PDB entry 8UBT | electron microscopy, 3.10 A resolution | chains A and C of the 4 polymer chains in the assembly

== Chain A ==
Name: Cullin-1
Source organism: Homo sapiens
UniProt: Q13616 (CUL1_HUMAN); residues 13-776 here = UniProt positions 13-776
Chain sequence (764 residues; row label = number of the first residue in the row):
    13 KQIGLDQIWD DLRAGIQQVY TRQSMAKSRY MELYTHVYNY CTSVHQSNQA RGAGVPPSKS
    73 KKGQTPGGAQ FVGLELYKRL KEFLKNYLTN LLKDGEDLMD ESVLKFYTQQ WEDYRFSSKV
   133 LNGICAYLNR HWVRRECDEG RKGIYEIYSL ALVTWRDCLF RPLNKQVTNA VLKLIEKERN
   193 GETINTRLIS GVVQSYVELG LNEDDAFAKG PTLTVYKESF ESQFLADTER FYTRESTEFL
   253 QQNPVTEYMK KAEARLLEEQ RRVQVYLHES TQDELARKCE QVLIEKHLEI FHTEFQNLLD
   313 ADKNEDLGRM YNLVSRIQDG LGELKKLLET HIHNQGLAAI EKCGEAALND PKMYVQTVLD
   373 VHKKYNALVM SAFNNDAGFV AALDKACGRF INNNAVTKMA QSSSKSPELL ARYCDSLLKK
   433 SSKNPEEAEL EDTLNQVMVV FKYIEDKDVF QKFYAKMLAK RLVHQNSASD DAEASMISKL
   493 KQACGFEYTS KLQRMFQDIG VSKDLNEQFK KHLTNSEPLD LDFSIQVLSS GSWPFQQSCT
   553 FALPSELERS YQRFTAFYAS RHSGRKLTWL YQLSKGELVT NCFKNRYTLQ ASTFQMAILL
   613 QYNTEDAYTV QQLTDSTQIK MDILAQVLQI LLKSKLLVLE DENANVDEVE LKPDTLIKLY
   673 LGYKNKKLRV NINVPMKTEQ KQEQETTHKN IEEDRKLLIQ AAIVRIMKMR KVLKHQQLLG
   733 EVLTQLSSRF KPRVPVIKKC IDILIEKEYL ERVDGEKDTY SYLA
Disordered / not traced: 13-14, 57-81, 219-222, 434-438, 497-776
UniProt features mapped onto this chain:
  - modified residue: R63 (Omega-N-methylarginine)
  - cross-link: K720 (Glycyl lysine isopeptide (Lys-Gly) (interchain with G-Cter in NEDD8))

== Chain C ==
Name: F-box/LRR-repeat protein 17
Source organism: Homo sapiens
UniProt: Q9UF56 (FXL17_HUMAN); numbering as in UniProt (aligned over 310-701)
Chain sequence (392 residues; numbered 310 to 701; the number before each row is that of its first residue):
   310 CHREPPPETP DINQLPPSIL LKIFSNLSLD ERCLSASLVC KYWRDLCLDF QFWKQLDLSS
   370 RQQVTDELLE KIASRSQNII EINISDCRSM SDNGVCVLAF KCPGLLRYTA YRCKQLSDTS
   430 IIAVASHCPL LQKVHVGNQD KLTDEGLKQL GSKCRELKDI HFGQCYKISD EGMIVIAKGC
   490 LKLQRIYMQE NKLVTDQSVK AFAEHCPELQ YVGFMGCSVT SKGVIHLTKL RNLSSLDLRH
   550 ITELDNETVM EIVKRCKNLS SLNLCLNWII NDRCVEVIAK EGQNLKELYL VSCKITDYAL
   610 IAIGRYSMTI ETVDVGWCKE ITDQGATLIA QSSKSLRYLG LMRCDKVNEV TVEQLVQQYP
   670 HITFSTVLQD CKRTLERAYQ MGWTPNMSAA SS
Disordered / not traced: 310-318, 694-701
Cystine bridges: C396-C422

== Interface between chain A and chain C ==
Residue-residue contacts (7; chain A residue first):
  T54(A) with P325(C)
  H143(A) with S327(C)
  R147(A) with L330(C); D358(C), salt bridge; F359(C); Q360(C)
  E151(A) with F359(C)
Also at the interface, not in a pair above, chain A (5 interface residues in all): D150
Also at the interface, not in a pair above, chain C (7 interface residues in all): N387

== Summary ==
The interface between chain A and chain C involves 5 residues on one side and 7 on the other; the contacts
include 1 salt bridge. Its one salt-bridged contact is R147(A)-D358(C).
Chain A is Cullin-1 and chain C is F-box/LRR-repeat protein 17, both from Homo sapiens; the structure,
Structure of SCF-FBXL17-BACH1BTB E3 ligase complex, was determined by electron microscopy (same publication as
8UA3, 8UA6, 8UAH and 8UBV).
